6RYR - chains J and W of the 11 polymer chains in the assembly; structure by electron microscopy, 3.10 A resolution.

[Chain J]
Molecule: 149-nt DNA strand
Source organism: synthetic construct
Sequence (149 nucleotides; each row starts with the number of its first residue; numbers below 1 keep their minus sign (DG-76 is residue -76)):
   -76 GCCTATCGATGTATATATCTGACACGTGCCTGGAGACTAGGGAGTAATCC
   -26 CCTTGGCGGTTAAAACGCGGGGGACAGCGCGTACGTGCGTTTAAGCGGTG
    24 CTAGAGCTGTCTACGACCAATTGAGCGGCCTCGGCACCGGGATTCTGAT

[Chain W]
Name: Chromodomain-helicase-DNA-binding protein 4
Source organism: Homo sapiens
Notes: EC 3.6.4.12
Reference sequence: Q14839 (CHD4_HUMAN); the construct has insertions or renumbered stretches relative to UniProt, so the offset changes along the chain: 1-1200 = UniProt 1-1200; 1213-1924 = UniProt 1201-1912
Chain sequence (1927 residues; each row starts with the number of its first residue; numbers below 1 keep their minus sign (Ser-2 is residue -2); X marks 12 residues of unknown identity (built as UNK)):
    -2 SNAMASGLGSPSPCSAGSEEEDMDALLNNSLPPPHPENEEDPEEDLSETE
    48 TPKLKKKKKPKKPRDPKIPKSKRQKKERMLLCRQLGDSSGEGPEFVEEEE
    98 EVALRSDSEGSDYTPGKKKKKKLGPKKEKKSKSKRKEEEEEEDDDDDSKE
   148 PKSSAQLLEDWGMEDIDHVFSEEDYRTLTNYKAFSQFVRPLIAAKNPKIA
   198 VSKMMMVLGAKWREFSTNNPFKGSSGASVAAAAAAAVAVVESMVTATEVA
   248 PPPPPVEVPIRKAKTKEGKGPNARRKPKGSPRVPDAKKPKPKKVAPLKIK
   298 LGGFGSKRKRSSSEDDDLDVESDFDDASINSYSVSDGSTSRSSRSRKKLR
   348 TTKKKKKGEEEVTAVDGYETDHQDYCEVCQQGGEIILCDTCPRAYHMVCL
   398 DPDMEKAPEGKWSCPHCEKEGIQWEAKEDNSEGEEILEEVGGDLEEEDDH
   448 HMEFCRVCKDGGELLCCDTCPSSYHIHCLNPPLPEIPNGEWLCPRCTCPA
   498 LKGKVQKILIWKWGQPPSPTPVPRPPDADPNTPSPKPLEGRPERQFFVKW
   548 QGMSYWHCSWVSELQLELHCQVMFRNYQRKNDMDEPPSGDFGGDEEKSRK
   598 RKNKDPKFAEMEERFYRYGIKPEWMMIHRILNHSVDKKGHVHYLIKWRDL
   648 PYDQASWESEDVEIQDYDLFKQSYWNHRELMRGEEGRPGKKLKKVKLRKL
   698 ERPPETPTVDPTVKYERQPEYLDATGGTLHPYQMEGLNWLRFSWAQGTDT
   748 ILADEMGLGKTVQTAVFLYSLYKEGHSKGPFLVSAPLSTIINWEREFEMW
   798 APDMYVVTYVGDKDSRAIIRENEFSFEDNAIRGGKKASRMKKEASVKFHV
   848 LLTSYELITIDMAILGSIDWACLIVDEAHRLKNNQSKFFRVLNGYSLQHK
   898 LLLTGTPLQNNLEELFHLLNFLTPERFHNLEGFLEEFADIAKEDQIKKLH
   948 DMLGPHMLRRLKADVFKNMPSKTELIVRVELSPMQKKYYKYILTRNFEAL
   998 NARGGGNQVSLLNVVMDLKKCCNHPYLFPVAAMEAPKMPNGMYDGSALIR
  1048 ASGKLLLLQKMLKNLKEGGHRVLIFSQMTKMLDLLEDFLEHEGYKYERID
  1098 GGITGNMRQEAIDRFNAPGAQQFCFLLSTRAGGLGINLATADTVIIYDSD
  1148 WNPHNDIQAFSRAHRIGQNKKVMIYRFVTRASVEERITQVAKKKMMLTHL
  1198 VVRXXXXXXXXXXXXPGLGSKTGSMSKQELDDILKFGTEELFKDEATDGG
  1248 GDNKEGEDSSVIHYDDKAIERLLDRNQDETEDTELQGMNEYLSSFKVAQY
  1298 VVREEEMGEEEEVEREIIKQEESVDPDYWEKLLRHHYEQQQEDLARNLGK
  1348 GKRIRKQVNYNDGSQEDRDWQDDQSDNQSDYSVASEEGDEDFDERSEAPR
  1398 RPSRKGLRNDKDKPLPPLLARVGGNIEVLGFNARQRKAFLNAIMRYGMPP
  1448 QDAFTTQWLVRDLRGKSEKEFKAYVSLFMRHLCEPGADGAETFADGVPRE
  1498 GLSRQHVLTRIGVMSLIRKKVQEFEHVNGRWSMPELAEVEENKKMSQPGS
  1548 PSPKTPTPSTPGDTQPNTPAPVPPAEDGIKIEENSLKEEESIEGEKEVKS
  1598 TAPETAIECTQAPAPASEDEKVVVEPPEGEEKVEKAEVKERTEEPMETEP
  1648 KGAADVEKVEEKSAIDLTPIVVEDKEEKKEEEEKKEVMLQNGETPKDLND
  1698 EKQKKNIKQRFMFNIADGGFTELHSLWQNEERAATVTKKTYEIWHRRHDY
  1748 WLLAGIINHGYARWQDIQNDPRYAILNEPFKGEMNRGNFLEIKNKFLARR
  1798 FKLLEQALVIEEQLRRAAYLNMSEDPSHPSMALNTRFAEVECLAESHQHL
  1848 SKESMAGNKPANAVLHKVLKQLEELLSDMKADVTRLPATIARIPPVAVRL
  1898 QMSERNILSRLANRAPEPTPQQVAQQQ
Disordered / not traced: -2 to 445, 512-538, 586-591, 679-704, 1213-1924
Sequence notes: expression tag (-2 to 0)
Swiss-Prot annotation at these positions:
  - zinc finger: Gln370 to Glu417 (PHD-type 1), Met449 to Pro496 (PHD-type 2)
  - motif: Lys295 to Leu298 (KIKL), Asp873 to His876 (DEAH box)
  - binding site (ATP): Asp751 to Thr758
  - modified residue: Ser44 (Phosphoserine), Ser303 (Phosphoserine), Ser308 (Phosphoserine), Ser309 (Phosphoserine), Ser310 (Phosphoserine), Ser319 (Phosphoserine), Thr367 (Phosphothreonine), Ser428 (Phosphoserine), Ser515 (Phosphoserine), Thr517 (Phosphothreonine), Thr529 (Phosphothreonine), Ser531 (Phosphoserine), Thr703 (Phosphothreonine), Ser1221 (Phosphoserine), Ser1320 (Phosphoserine), Ser1361 (Phosphoserine), Ser1382 (Phosphoserine), Ser1543 (Phosphoserine), Ser1547 (Phosphoserine), Ser1549 (Phosphoserine) and 9 more in UniProt
  - cross-link (Glycyl lysine isopeptide (Lys-Gly)): Lys133 (interchain with G-Cter in SUMO2), Lys146 (interchain with G-Cter in SUMO2), Lys179 (interchain with G-Cter in SUMO2), Lys297 (interchain with G-Cter in SUMO2), Lys304 (interchain with G-Cter in SUMO2), Lys618 (interchain with G-Cter in SUMO2), Lys696 (interchain with G-Cter in SUMO2), Lys711 (interchain with G-Cter in SUMO1), Lys1224 (interchain with G-Cter in SUMO2), Lys1240 (interchain with G-Cter in SUMO2), Lys1251 (interchain with G-Cter in SUMO2), Lys1316 (interchain with G-Cter in SUMO2), Lys1540 (interchain with G-Cter in SUMO2), Lys1541 (interchain with G-Cter in SUMO2), Lys1577 (interchain with G-Cter in SUMO2), Lys1584 (interchain with G-Cter in SUMO2), Lys1596 (interchain with G-Cter in SUMO2), Lys1618 (interchain with G-Cter in SUMO2), Lys1629 (interchain with G-Cter in SUMO2), Lys1648 (interchain with G-Cter in SUMO2) and 6 more in UniProt
Ion coordination: Zn2+ site 1: Cys452, Cys455, Cys475; Zn2+ site 2: Cys464, Cys467, Cys490, Cys493
Ligand contacts: AMP-PNP (ANP; phosphoaminophosphonic acid-adenylate ester): Gly724, Thr725, Leu726, His727, Gln730, Met753, Gly754, Leu755, Gly756, Lys757, Thr758, Val759, Glu793, Trp797, Asp873, Glu874, Leu1131, Gly1132, Asn1134, Arg1159, Arg1162, Ile1163
From the paper describing this entry:
  - binding site for the 149-nt DNA strand: Arg572, Lys810, Asn1010, Arg1127
  - binding site for AMP-PNP: Arg1162
  - disease-associated variants - H1151R, R1162Q: decreased catalytic activity (citing earlier work)
  - Zn2+ coordination: Cys464, Cys467
  - disease-associated variants - H1196Y: increased catalytic activity (citing earlier work)
  - disease-associated variants - C467Y, S851Y, G1003D, R1068H, R1127Q, W1148L, R1173L (citing earlier work)
  - contacts within the chain: Arg1068-Thr1137 (hydrogen bond), Arg1068-Phe1112 (backbone contact), Arg1068-Gln1119 (backbone contact), Glu971-Arg1173, Asp1153-Arg1173
  - binding site for the 149-nt DNA strand (chain J): Trp1148

[Chain J / chain W interface]
Residue-residue contacts - 20 pairs, chain J then chain W:
  DT-59(J) with Arg836(W), hydrogen bond to the phosphate
  DC-58(J) with Arg836(W), salt bridge to the phosphate
  DT13(J) with Met570(W), phosphate contact
  DT14(J) with Lys577(W), salt bridge to the phosphate
  DG20(J) with Lys884(W), phosphate contact; Arg1127(W), base contact
  DG21(J) with Arg877(W), salt bridge to the phosphate; Ser883(W), phosphate contact; Lys884(W), hydrogen bond to the phosphate; Phe885(W), hydrogen bond to the phosphate; Arg1127(W), base contact
  DT22(J) with Lys879(W), phosphate contact
  DG23(J) with Lys879(W), salt bridge to the phosphate; Asn907(W), hydrogen bond to the phosphate; Trp1148(W), phosphate contact; Asn1149(W), hydrogen bond to the phosphate; Lys1191(W), phosphate contact
  DC24(J) with Trp1148(W), sugar contact; Lys1191(W), salt bridge to the phosphate
  DT25(J) with Arg1183(W), salt bridge to the phosphate
Also at the interface, not in a pair above, chain J (11 interface residues in all): DG12
Also at the interface, not in a pair above, chain W (21 interface residues in all): Val569, Asn573, Asn880, Glu911, Asn1010, Asn1152, Val1187

[In short]
11 residues of chain J and 21 residues of chain W are in contact, with 5 hydrogen bonds and 6 salt bridges.
Among the polar pairs are DT-59(J)-Arg836(W), DG21(J)-Lys884(W) and DG21(J)-Phe885(W). The paper reports a
binding site for the 149-nt DNA strand at Arg572(W), Lys810(W) and Asn1010(W) among others; H1151R and R1162Q
of chain W reduce catalytic activity.
Here chain J is a 149-nt DNA strand (synthetic construct) and chain W is Chromodomain-helicase-DNA-binding
protein 4 (Homo sapiens). Entry 6RYR (Nucleosome-CHD4 complex structure (single CHD4 copy)) was determined by
electron microscopy together with 6RYU from the same study.
